PDB entry 7XZI | electron microscopy, 2.77 A resolution | chains A and F of the 14 polymer chains in the assembly

Chain A:
Molecule: Tic214
From: Chlamydomonas reinhardtii
UniProt: P36495 (YCF78_CHLRE); residues 1-1995 here = UniProt positions 1-1995
Sequence (1995 residues; each row starts with the number of its first residue):
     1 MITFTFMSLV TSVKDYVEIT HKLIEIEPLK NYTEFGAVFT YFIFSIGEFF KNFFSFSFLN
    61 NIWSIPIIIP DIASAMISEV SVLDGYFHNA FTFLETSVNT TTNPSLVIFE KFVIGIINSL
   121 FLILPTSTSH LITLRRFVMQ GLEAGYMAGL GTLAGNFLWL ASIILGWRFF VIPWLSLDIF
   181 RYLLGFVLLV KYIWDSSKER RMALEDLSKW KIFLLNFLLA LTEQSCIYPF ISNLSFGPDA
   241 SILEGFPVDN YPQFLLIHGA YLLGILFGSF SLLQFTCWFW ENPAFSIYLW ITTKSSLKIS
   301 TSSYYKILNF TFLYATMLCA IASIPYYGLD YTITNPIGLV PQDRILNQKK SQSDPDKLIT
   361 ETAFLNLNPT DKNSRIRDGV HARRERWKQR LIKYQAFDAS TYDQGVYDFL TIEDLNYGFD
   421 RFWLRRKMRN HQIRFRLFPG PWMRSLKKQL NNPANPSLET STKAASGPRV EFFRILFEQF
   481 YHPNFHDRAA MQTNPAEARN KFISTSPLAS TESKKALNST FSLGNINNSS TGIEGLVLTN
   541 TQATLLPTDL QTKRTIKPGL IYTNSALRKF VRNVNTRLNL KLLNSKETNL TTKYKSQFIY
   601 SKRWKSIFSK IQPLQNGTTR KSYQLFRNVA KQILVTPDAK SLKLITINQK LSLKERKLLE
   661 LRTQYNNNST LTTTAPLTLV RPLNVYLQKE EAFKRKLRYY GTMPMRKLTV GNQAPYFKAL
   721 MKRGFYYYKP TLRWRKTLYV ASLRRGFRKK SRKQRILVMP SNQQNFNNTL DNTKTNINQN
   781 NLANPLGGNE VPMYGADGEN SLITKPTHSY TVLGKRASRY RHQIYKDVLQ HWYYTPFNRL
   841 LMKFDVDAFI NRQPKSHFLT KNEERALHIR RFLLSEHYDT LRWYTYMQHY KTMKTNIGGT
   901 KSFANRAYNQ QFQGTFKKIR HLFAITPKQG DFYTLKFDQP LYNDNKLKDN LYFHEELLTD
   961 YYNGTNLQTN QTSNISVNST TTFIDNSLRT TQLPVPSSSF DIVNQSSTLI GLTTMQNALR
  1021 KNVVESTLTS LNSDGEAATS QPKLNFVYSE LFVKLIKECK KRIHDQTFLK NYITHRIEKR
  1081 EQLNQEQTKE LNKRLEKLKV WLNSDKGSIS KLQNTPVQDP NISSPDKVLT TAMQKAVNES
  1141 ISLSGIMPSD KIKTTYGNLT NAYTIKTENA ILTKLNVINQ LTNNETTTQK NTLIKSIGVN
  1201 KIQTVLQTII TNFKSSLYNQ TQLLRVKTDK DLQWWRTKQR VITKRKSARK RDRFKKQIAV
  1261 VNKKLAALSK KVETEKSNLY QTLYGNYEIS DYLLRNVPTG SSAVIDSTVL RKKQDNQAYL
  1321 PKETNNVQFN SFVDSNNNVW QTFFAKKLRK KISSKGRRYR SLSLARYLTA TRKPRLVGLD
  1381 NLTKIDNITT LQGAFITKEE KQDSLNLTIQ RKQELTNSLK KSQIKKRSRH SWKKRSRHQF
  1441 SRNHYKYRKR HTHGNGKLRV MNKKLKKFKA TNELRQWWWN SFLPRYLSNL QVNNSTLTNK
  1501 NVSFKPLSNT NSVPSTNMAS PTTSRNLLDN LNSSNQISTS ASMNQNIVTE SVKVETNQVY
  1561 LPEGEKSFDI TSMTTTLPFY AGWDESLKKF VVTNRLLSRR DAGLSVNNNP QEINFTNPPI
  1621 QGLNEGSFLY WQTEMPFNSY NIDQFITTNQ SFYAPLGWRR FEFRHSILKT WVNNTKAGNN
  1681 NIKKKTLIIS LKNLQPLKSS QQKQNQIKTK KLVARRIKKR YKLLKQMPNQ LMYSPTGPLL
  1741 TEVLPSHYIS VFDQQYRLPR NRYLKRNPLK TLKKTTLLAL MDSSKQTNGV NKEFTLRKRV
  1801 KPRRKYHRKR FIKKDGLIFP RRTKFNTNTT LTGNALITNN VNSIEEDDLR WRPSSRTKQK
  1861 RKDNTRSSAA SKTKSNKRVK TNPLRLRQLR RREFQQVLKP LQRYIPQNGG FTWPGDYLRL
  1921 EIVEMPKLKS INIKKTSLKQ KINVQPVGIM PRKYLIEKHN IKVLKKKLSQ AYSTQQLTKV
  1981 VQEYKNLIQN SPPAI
Disordered / not traced: 1-7, 451-464, 490-532, 669-677, 761-796, 960-1042, 1108-1122, 1186-1223, 1288-1342, 1493-1498, 1511-1542, 1674-1683, 1828-1844, 1859-1885, 1991-1995
UniProt features mapped onto this chain:
  - natural variant: Leu-580 (L580V: In strain: CC-503), Lys-1588 (K1588R: In strain: CC-503 and cw15), Pro-1610 (P1610A: In strain: CC-503), Pro-1618 (P1618A: In strain: CC-503)
Ligand contacts: inositol hexakisphosphate (IHP): Trp-1235, Lys-1238, Ile-1242, Glu-1273, Lys-1276, Tyr-1359, Lys-1457, Val-1460, Lys-1464, Ile-1689, Ser-1690, Leu-1691, Lys-1692
Reported in the primary citation:
  - binding site for inositol hexakisphosphate: Trp-1235

Chain F:
Molecule: Tic56
From: Chlamydomonas reinhardtii
UniProt: A8J6R5 (A8J6R5_CHLRE); residue numbers follow UniProt; this construct covers 1-244
Sequence (244 residues; numbered 1 to 244; the number before each row is that of its first residue):
     1 MSEPGAGPSD GQVVTRKIRL HKVMRPLDES SPSSQEQHMD RRLAEILPAI ADLPVPGPSG
    61 AGGSPADARA VEMRRLRGTQ QELAQMEAME LATLFDMSKP HPLDNAAPAT PWKGELRPVP
   121 RKIVLSPYQY EMINYQRMLM RKNIWYYRDR MNVPRGPCPL HVVKEAWVSG IVDENTLFWG
   181 HGLYDWLPAK NIKLLLPMVR TPEVRFATWI KRTFSLKPSL NRIREQRKEH RDPQEASLQV
   241 ELMR
Disordered / not traced: 1-77

Chain A / chain F interface:
Pairs across the interface (113; chain A residue first):
  Tyr-228(A) / Glu-203(F)
  Pro-229(A) / Glu-203(F)
  Phe-230(A) / His-161(F)
  Phe-230(A) / Lys-164(F)
  Phe-230(A) / Glu-165(F)
  Phe-230(A) / Val-168(F)
  Phe-230(A) / Glu-203(F)
  Phe-230(A) / Val-204(F)  hydrophobic
  Phe-230(A) / Ala-207(F)
  Ile-231(A) / Glu-203(F)
  Asn-233(A) / Glu-165(F)
  Leu-234(A) / Val-168(F)  hydrophobic
  Ser-235(A) / Lys-211(F)  hydrogen bond (backbone-side chain)
  Ser-235(A) / Ser-215(F)
  Phe-236(A) / Phe-214(F)  hydrophobic
  Phe-236(A) / Ser-215(F)
  Gly-237(A) / Lys-211(F)  hydrogen bond (backbone-side chain)
  Gly-237(A) / Ser-215(F)  hydrogen bond (backbone-side chain)
  Pro-238(A) / Ser-219(F)
  Asp-239(A) / Lys-211(F)  hydrogen bond (backbone-side chain)
  Ala-240(A) / Glu-165(F)
  Ala-240(A) / Ser-169(F)
  Tyr-326(A) / His-161(F)
  Ser-400(A) / Lys-142(F)
  Glu-413(A) / Tyr-135(F)  hydrogen bond
  Tyr-417(A) / Tyr-135(F)  hydrophobic
  Tyr-417(A) / Met-138(F)  hydrophobic
  Pro-558(A) / Ala-92(F)  hydrophobic
  Tyr-834(A) / Glu-131(F)
  Arg-839(A) / Glu-131(F)  salt bridge
  Arg-839(A) / Asn-134(F)
  Met-842(A) / Tyr-130(F)  hydrophobic
  Met-842(A) / Glu-131(F)
  Met-842(A) / Asn-134(F)
  Lys-843(A) / Tyr-130(F)
  Val-846(A) / Tyr-130(F)  hydrophobic
  Val-846(A) / Ile-133(F)  hydrophobic
  Asp-847(A) / Tyr-130(F)  hydrogen bond
  Phe-849(A) / Arg-137(F)
  Phe-849(A) / Pro-197(F)
  Phe-849(A) / Met-198(F)  hydrophobic
  Arg-852(A) / Pro-197(F)  hydrogen bond (side chain-backbone)
  Arg-852(A) / Arg-200(F)  hydrogen bond (backbone-side chain)
  Arg-852(A) / Thr-201(F)
  Gln-853(A) / Pro-197(F)
  Pro-854(A) / Arg-244(F)
  Lys-855(A) / Val-119(F)
  Lys-855(A) / Pro-120(F)
  Lys-855(A) / Ile-123(F)
  Ser-856(A) / Arg-117(F)  hydrogen bond (backbone-side chain)
  His-857(A) / Leu-196(F)
  Phe-858(A) / Arg-117(F)  hydrogen bond (backbone-side chain)
  Phe-858(A) / Ile-123(F)  hydrophobic
  Leu-859(A) / Arg-117(F)
  Glu-863(A) / Arg-117(F)  salt bridge
  Leu-873(A) / Met-97(F)  hydrophobic
  Glu-876(A) / Phe-95(F)
  Thr-880(A) / Met-97(F)
  Tyr-908(A) / Tyr-184(F)
  Tyr-908(A) / Asp-185(F)  hydrogen bond
  Gln-910(A) / Leu-183(F)
  Gln-910(A) / Tyr-184(F)  hydrogen bond (side chain-backbone)
  Gln-910(A) / Asp-185(F)
  Phe-912(A) / Gly-182(F)
  Phe-912(A) / Tyr-184(F)  hydrophobic
  Gln-913(A) / Leu-139(F)  hydrogen bond (side chain-backbone)
  Gln-913(A) / Gly-182(F)
  Gly-914(A) / Tyr-135(F)
  Ile-919(A) / Tyr-135(F)
  Leu-922(A) / Tyr-128(F)
  Phe-923(A) / Tyr-128(F)
  Phe-923(A) / Met-132(F)  hydrophobic
  Ala-924(A) / Tyr-128(F)  hydrogen bond (backbone-side chain)
  Tyr-933(A) / Tyr-128(F)
  Tyr-933(A) / Gln-129(F)
  Tyr-933(A) / Met-132(F)  hydrophobic
  Leu-935(A) / Met-132(F)  hydrophobic
  Leu-935(A) / Tyr-135(F)  hydrophobic
  Leu-935(A) / Gln-136(F)
  Lys-936(A) / Gln-136(F)
  Lys-936(A) / Lys-193(F)  hydrogen bond (backbone-side chain)
  Phe-937(A) / Gln-136(F)
  Phe-937(A) / Leu-139(F)  hydrophobic
  Phe-937(A) / Gly-182(F)
  Phe-937(A) / Leu-183(F)
  Phe-937(A) / Lys-193(F)  hydrogen bond (backbone-backbone)
  Asp-938(A) / Asn-191(F)
  Asp-938(A) / Lys-193(F)
  Gln-939(A) / Lys-190(F)
  Gln-939(A) / Asn-191(F)  hydrogen bond (backbone-side chain)
  Gln-939(A) / Ile-192(F)
  Gln-939(A) / Lys-193(F)
  Leu-941(A) / Lys-190(F)
  Tyr-942(A) / Arg-117(F)
  Asp-944(A) / Leu-116(F)
  Asp-944(A) / Arg-244(F)  salt bridge
  Asn-945(A) / Leu-116(F)
  Lys-946(A) / Gly-114(F)
  Leu-951(A) / Asn-175(F)
  Tyr-952(A) / Arg-150(F)  hydrogen bond (backbone-side chain)
  Tyr-952(A) / Asn-175(F)  hydrogen bond (side chain-backbone)
  Glu-955(A) / Leu-220(F)
  Glu-955(A) / Arg-224(F)  salt bridge
  Glu-955(A) / His-230(F)  salt bridge
  Glu-955(A) / Glu-235(F)
  Glu-955(A) / Ala-236(F)  hydrogen bond (side chain-backbone)
  Glu-956(A) / Arg-227(F)  salt bridge
  Glu-956(A) / Glu-229(F)
  Glu-956(A) / His-230(F)  salt bridge
  Thr-959(A) / Glu-229(F)
  Thr-959(A) / Arg-231(F)
  Thr-1576(A) / Asn-152(F)  hydrogen bond
  Phe-1579(A) / Met-151(F)  hydrophobic
Also at the interface, not in a pair above, chain A (80 interface residues in all): Tyr-402, Asp-403, Asn-416, Asp-845, Ile-850, His-877, Lys-894, Thr-915, Phe-932, Thr-934, Pro-940, Asn-943, His-954, Leu-958, Thr-1574, Leu-1577, Pro-1578
Also at the interface, not in a pair above, chain F (76 interface residues in all): Asp-96, Ser-98, Glu-115, Leu-125, Arg-141, Arg-148, Val-153, Ile-171, His-181, Leu-187, Pro-188, Leu-194, Ile-210, Leu-216, Gln-234, Glu-241

Overview:
The interface between chain A and chain F involves 80 residues on one side and 76 on the other; the contacts
include 21 hydrogen bonds and 7 salt bridges. Polar pairs include Arg-839(A)/Glu-131(F), Glu-863(A)/Arg-117(F)
and Asp-944(A)/Arg-244(F). Chain A binds inositol hexakisphosphate. From the paper: a binding site for
inositol hexakisphosphate at Trp-1235(A).
Here chain A is Tic214 and chain F is Tic56, both from Chlamydomonas reinhardtii. Entry 7XZI (Cryo-EM
structure of TOC-TIC supercomplex from Chlamydomonas reinhardtii) was determined by electron microscopy
together with 7XZJ from the same study.
